Entry 6VG8 (X-ray diffraction, 4.31 A resolution (low resolution: residue-level contacts below are approximate; hydrogen-bond / salt-bridge calls are withheld)); this record covers chains B and D of the 4 polymer chains in the assembly.

# Chain B
Molecule: 16-nt DNA strand
Sequence (16 nucleotides; row label = number of the first residue in the row):
     1 CAGAGGATGT GGCTTC

# Chain D
Name: Runt-related transcription factor 2
Source organism: Homo sapiens
Notes: fragment: DNA binding domain
UniProtKB: Q13950 (RUNX2_HUMAN); residues 111-233 here = UniProt positions 111-233
Sequence (123 residues; row label = number of the first residue in the row):
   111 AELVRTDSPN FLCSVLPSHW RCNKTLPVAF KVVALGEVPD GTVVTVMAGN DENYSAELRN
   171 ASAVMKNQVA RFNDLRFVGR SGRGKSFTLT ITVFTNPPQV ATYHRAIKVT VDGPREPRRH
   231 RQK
Disordered / not traced: 231-233
UniProt features mapped onto this chain:
  - natural variant: Leu-113 (L113R: In CLCD1), Ser-118 (S118N: In CLCD1; S118R: In CLCD1), Phe-121 (F121C: In CLCD1), Cys-123 (C123R: In CLCD1), Arg-131 (R131C: In CLCD1; R131G: In CLCD1; R131S: In CLCD1), Asn-133 (deletion: In CLCD1), Leu-136 (L136P: In CLCD1), Val-156 (V156D: In CLCD1; V156G: In CLCD1), Arg-169 (R169P: In CLCD1; R169Q: In CLCD1), Met-175 (M175K: In CLCD1; M175R: In CLCD1; M175V: In CLCD1), Arg-186 (R186T: In CLCD1), Phe-187 (F187S: In CLCD1), 15 further natural variant entries in UniProt

# How chain B and chain D interact
Pairs across the interface (13):
  DA7(B) / Thr-135(D)
  DA7(B) / Arg-186(D)
  DT8(B) / Arg-131(D)
  DT8(B) / Lys-134(D)
  DT8(B) / Thr-135(D)
  DG9(B) / Arg-131(D)
  DG9(B) / Lys-134(D)
  DT10(B) / Arg-131(D)
  DT10(B) / Arg-225(D)
  DG11(B) / Arg-228(D)
  DG12(B) / Arg-228(D)
  DT15(B) / Arg-193(D)
  DC16(B) / Arg-193(D)
Other interface residues (no listed pair), chain B (9 interface residues in all): DC13
Other interface residues (no listed pair), chain D (8 interface residues in all): Asp-222

# In short
The interface between chain B and chain D involves 9 residues on one side and 8 on the other.
Here chain B is a 16-nt DNA strand and chain D is Runt-related transcription factor 2 (Homo sapiens). Entry
6VG8 (Crystal structure of the DNA binding domains of human FLI1 and Runx2 in complex with 16-mer ...) was
determined by X-ray diffraction (same publication as 6VG2, 6VGD, 6VGE and 6VGG).
